PDB entry 8P77 | electron microscopy, 1.80 A resolution | chains I and J of the 3 polymer chains in the assembly

== Chain I ==
Molecule: Cyclin-H
Source organism: Homo sapiens
Reference sequence: P51946 (CCNH_HUMAN); residue numbers follow UniProt; this construct covers 1-323
Sequence (324 residues; row label = number of the first residue in the row; numbering starts at 0):
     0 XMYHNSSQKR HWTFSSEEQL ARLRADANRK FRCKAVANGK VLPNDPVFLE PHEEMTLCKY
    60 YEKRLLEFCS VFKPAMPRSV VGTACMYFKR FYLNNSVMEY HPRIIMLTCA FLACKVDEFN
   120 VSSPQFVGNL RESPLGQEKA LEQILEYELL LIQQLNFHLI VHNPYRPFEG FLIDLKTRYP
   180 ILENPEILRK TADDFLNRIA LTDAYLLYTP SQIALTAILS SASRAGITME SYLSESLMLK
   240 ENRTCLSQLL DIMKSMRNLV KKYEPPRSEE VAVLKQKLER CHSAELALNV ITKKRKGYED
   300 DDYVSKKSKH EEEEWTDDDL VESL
Disordered / not traced: 39-43, 285-323
Sequence notes: acetylation (0)
Modified / non-standard residues: ACE (acetyl group) at position 0
Swiss-Prot annotation at these positions:
  - modified residue: Ser5 (Phosphoserine), Ser132 (Phosphoserine), Ser304 (Phosphoserine), Thr315 (Phosphothreonine), Ser322 (Phosphoserine)

== Chain J ==
Molecule: Cyclin-dependent kinase 7
Source organism: Homo sapiens
Notes: EC 2.7.11.22, 2.7.11.23
Reference sequence: P50613 (CDK7_HUMAN); residues 1-346 here = UniProt positions 1-346
Sequence (349 residues; row label = number of the first residue in the row; numbers below 1 keep their minus sign (Ser-2 is residue -2)):
    -2 SNAMALDVKS RAKRYEKLDF LGEGQFATVY KARDKNTNQI VAIKKIKLGH RSEAKDGINR
    58 TALREIKLLQ ELSHPNIIGL LDAFGHKSNI SLVFDFMETD LEVIIKDNSL VLTPSHIKAY
   118 MLMTLQGLEY LHQHWILHRD LKPNNLLLDE NGVLKLADFG LAKSFGSPNR AYTHQVVTRW
   178 YRAPELLFGA RMYGVGVDMW AVGCILAELL LRVPFLPGDS DLDQLTRIFE TLGTPTEEQW
   238 PDMCSLPDYV TFKSFPGIPL HHIFSAAGDD LLDLIQGLFL FNPCARITAT QALKMKYFSN
   298 RPGPTPGCQL PRPNCPVETL KEQSNPALAI KRKRTEALEQ GGLPKKLIF
Disordered / not traced: -2 to 9, 31-36, 43-51, 311-346
Sequence notes: expression tag (-2 to 0)
Swiss-Prot annotation at these positions:
  - active site: Asp137 (Proton acceptor)
  - binding site (ATP): Leu18 to Val26, Lys41
  - modified residue: Ala2 (N-acetylalanine), Ser7 (Phosphoserine), Ser164 (Phosphoserine), Thr170 (Phosphothreonine), Ser321 (Phosphoserine)
Residues lining bound ligands: ICEC0943 (I73; (3S,4S)-4-[[[7-[(phenylmethyl)amino]-3-propan-2-yl-pyrazolo[1,5-a]pyrimidin-5-yl]amino]methyl]piperidin-3-ol): Leu18, Gly19, Glu20, Val26, Ala39, Lys41, Ile75, Phe91, Asp92, Phe93, Met94, Glu95, Thr96, Asp97, Val100, Asn141, Asn142, Leu144, Ala154, Asp155
From the paper describing this entry:
  - binding site for ICEC0943: Met94

== Interface between chain I and chain J ==
Contacting residue pairs (42; chain I residue first):
  ACE_0(I) - His131(J)
  Met1(I) - His131(J)
  Met1(I) - Trp132(J)
  Asn4(I) - His131(J)  hydrogen bond
  Ser5(I) - Glu68(J)
  Ser6(I) - Glu68(J)  hydrogen bond
  Phe110(I) - Asp53(J)
  Leu111(I) - Leu60(J)  hydrophobic
  Lys114(I) - Asp53(J)  hydrogen bond (side chain-backbone)
  Lys114(I) - Gly54(J)
  Lys114(I) - Ile55(J)  hydrogen bond (side chain-backbone)
  Lys114(I) - Leu60(J)
  Lys114(I) - Lys64(J)
  Val115(I) - Lys64(J)  hydrogen bond (backbone-side chain)
  Asp116(I) - Arg167(J)  hydrogen bond (backbone-side chain)
  Glu117(I) - Arg61(J)  salt bridge
  Glu117(I) - Lys64(J)  salt bridge
  Glu117(I) - Lys160(J)  salt bridge
  Glu117(I) - Arg167(J)
  Val120(I) - Arg57(J)  hydrogen bond (backbone-side chain)
  Ser122(I) - Lys52(J)  hydrogen bond (side chain-backbone)
  Ser122(I) - Asp53(J)
  Leu144(I) - Lys52(J)
  Leu144(I) - Gly54(J)
  Glu147(I) - Gly54(J)
  Glu147(I) - Ile55(J)  hydrogen bond (side chain-backbone)
  Leu148(I) - Ile55(J)  hydrophobic
  Leu148(I) - Gly82(J)
  Leu148(I) - His83(J)
  Leu148(I) - Lys84(J)
  Ile151(I) - Ile55(J)  hydrophobic
  Asn155(I) - Gln67(J)
  Phe156(I) - Ile63(J)
  Phe156(I) - Gln67(J)  hydrogen bond (backbone-side chain)
  Phe156(I) - Ala80(J)
  Phe156(I) - Phe81(J)  hydrophobic
  Phe156(I) - Ile87(J)  hydrophobic
  His157(I) - Gln67(J)
  Leu158(I) - Leu60(J)  hydrophobic
  Leu158(I) - Lys64(J)
  Ile159(I) - Lys64(J)
  Ile159(I) - Glu68(J)
Interface residues without a listed pair, chain I (27 interface residues in all): Asn119, Leu140, Glu141, Gln152, His161
Interface residues without a listed pair, chain J (26 interface residues in all): Ser85, Asn86, Tyr127, Gln130, Ile133

== Summary ==
Chain I and chain J form an interface of 27 and 26 residues respectively; the contacts include 10 hydrogen
bonds and 3 salt bridges. Among the polar pairs are Glu117(I)-Arg61(J), Glu117(I)-Lys64(J) and
Glu117(I)-Lys160(J). Ligands of chain J: ICEC0943. The paper reports a binding site for ICEC0943 at Met94(J).
Here chain I is Cyclin-H and chain J is Cyclin-dependent kinase 7, both from Homo sapiens. Entry 8P77 (Cryo-EM
structure of CAK in complex with inhibitor ICEC0943) was determined by electron microscopy (same publication
as 8ORM, 8P6V, 8P6W, 8P6X, 8P6Y, 8P6Z and 11 further entries).
